PDB entry 3OAA | X-ray diffraction, 3.26 A resolution | chains C and F of the 8 polymer chains in the assembly

Chain C:
Name: ATP synthase subunit alpha
Organism: Escherichia coli DH1
Notes: EC 3.6.3.14
UniProt: C9QXA2 (C9QXA2_ECOD1); residues 1-513 here = UniProt positions 1-513
Sequence (513 residues; each row starts with the number of its first residue):
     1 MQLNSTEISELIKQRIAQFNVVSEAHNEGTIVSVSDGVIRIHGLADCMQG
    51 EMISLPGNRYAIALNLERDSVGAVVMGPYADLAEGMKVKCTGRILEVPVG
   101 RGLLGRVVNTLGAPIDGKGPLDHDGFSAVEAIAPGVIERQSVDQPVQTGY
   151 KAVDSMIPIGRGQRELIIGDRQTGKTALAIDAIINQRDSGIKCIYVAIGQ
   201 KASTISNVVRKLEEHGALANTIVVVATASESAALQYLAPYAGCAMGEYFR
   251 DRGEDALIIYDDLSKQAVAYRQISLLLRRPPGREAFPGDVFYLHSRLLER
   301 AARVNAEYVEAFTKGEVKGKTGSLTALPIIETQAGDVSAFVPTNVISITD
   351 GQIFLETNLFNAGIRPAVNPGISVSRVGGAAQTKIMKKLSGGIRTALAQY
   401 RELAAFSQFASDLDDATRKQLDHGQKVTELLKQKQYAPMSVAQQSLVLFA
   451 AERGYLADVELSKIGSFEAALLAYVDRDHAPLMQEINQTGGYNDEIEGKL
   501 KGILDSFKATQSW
Not modelled in the structure: 1-24, 512-513
Bound ions: Mg2+: T176 (together with AMP-PNP)
Ligand contacts:
  - ADP (adenosine-5'-diphosphate): S375, R376, V377
  - AMP-PNP (ANP; phosphoaminophosphonic acid-adenylate ester): Y150, D170, R171, Q172, T173, G174, K175, T176, A177, E331, F360, R365, P366, Q433, K434, Q435

Chain F:
Name: ATP synthase subunit beta
Organism: Escherichia coli DH1
Notes: EC 3.6.3.14
UniProt: C9QXA4 (C9QXA4_ECOD1); residues 1-459 here correspond to UniProt positions 2-460 (UniProt number = residue number + 1)
Sequence (459 residues; numbered 1 to 459; the number before each row is that of its first residue):
     1 ATGKIVQVIGAVVDVEFPQDAVPRVYDALEVQNGNERLVLEVQQQLGGGI
    51 VRTIAMGSSDGLRRGLDVKDLEHPIEVPVGEATLGRIMNVLGEPVDMKGE
   101 IGEEERWAIHRAAPSYEELSNSQELLETGIKVIDLMCPFAKGGKVGLFGG
   151 AGVGKTVNMMELIRNIAIEHSGYSVFAGVGERTREGNDFYHEMTDSNVID
   201 KVSLVYGQMNEPPGNRLRVALTGLTMAEKFRDEGRDVLLFVDNIYRYTLA
   251 GTEVSALLGRMPSAVGYQPTLAEEMGVLQERITSTKTGSITSVQAVYVPA
   301 DDLTDPSPATTFAHLDATVVLSRQIASLGIYPAVDPLDSTSRQLDPLVVG
   351 QEHYDTARGVQSILQRYQELKDIIAILGMDELSEEDKLVVARARKIQRFL
   401 SQPFFVAEVFTGSPGKYVSLKDTIRGFKGIMEGEYDHLPEQAFYMVGSIE
   451 EAVEKAKKL
Not modelled in the structure: 1
Sequence notes: engineered mutation E81 (Lys82 in C9QXA4)
Ligand contacts: AMP-PNP (ANP; phosphoaminophosphonic acid-adenylate ester): S341, R342, Y354, R358

How chain C and chain F interact:
Contacting residue pairs (74):
  V32(C) - G47(F)
  S33(C) - Q45(F)
  S33(C) - G47(F)
  V34(C) - Q45(F)  hydrogen bond (backbone-backbone)
  S35(C) - Q44(F)
  D36(C) - Q44(F)  hydrogen bond
  D36(C) - R260(F)  salt bridge
  Y79(C) - Y26(F)
  A80(C) - V25(F)
  L82(C) - Q45(F)
  A83(C) - Q45(F)
  E84(C) - V22(F)
  E84(C) - Q45(F)  hydrogen bond (backbone-side chain)
  E84(C) - G47(F)
  E84(C) - G48(F)  hydrogen bond (side chain-backbone)
  E84(C) - G49(F)  hydrogen bond (side chain-backbone)
  V107(C) - Y116(F)  hydrophobic
  I115(C) - Y116(F)
  I115(C) - E117(F)
  D116(C) - E117(F)
  R171(C) - F312(F)
  R171(C) - T318(F)
  R171(C) - D338(F)
  Q172(C) - T340(F)  hydrogen bond
  K201(C) - E280(F)
  K201(C) - A313(F)
  K201(C) - H314(F)
  K201(C) - D316(F)  salt bridge
  K201(C) - R342(F)
  A202(C) - L119(F)  hydrophobic
  A202(C) - E280(F)  hydrogen bond (backbone-side chain)
  S203(C) - T283(F)
  T204(C) - R342(F)
  S206(C) - Y116(F)
  N207(C) - N121(F)
  V209(C) - Y116(F)
  R210(C) - N121(F)
  K211(C) - L347(F)
  T227(C) - E280(F)  hydrogen bond
  A228(C) - G276(F)
  A228(C) - H314(F)
  S229(C) - E280(F)
  E230(C) - E273(F)
  S231(C) - E273(F)
  A232(C) - E273(F)  hydrogen bond (backbone-side chain)
  K265(C) - A313(F)
  R271(C) - S263(F)  hydrogen bond
  R271(C) - A264(F)
  Q272(C) - P269(F)
  Q272(C) - T270(F)
  Q272(C) - E273(F)
  L275(C) - P262(F)
  L275(C) - S263(F)
  L275(C) - P269(F)  hydrophobic
  R278(C) - G259(F)  hydrogen bond (side chain-backbone)
  R278(C) - R260(F)
  R278(C) - M261(F)
  P281(C) - M261(F)
  A285(C) - S263(F)
  A285(C) - A264(F)
  Q333(C) - L303(F)
  Q333(C) - T304(F)
  Q333(C) - A309(F)
  A334(C) - T304(F)
  N361(C) - L337(F)
  N361(C) - Q361(F)
  N361(C) - Q365(F)
  A362(C) - S362(F)  hydrogen bond (backbone-side chain)
  A362(C) - Q365(F)
  G363(C) - R358(F)  hydrogen bond (backbone-side chain)
  R365(C) - R358(F)
  Q408(C) - L370(F)
  F409(C) - I373(F)  hydrophobic
  F409(C) - L377(F)  hydrophobic
Interface residues without a listed pair, chain C (55 interface residues in all): G117, G199, Q200, I205, V268, L276, R279, E284, N358, Y436
Interface residues without a listed pair, chain F (54 interface residues in all): Q19, R24, L46, A113, Q123, K144, A272, V277, D345, R366

Summary:
55 residues of chain C face 54 of chain F across their interface; the contacts include 13 hydrogen bonds and 2
salt bridges. Polar contacts include D36(C)-R260(F), K201(C)-D316(F) and D36(C)-Q44(F). AMP-PNP is bound
between chain C and chain F. Ligands of chain C: ADP.
Chain C is ATP synthase subunit alpha and chain F is ATP synthase subunit beta, both from Escherichia coli
DH1; the structure, Structure of the E.coli F1-ATP synthase inhibited by subunit Epsilon, was determined by
X-ray diffraction.
